PDB entry 9EHL | electron microscopy, 3.90 A resolution | chains C and R of the 18 polymer chains in the assembly

== Chain C ==
Protein: HIV-1 BG505 SOSIP gp120, Envelope glycoprotein gp120
Source organism: Human immunodeficiency virus 1
Reference sequence: Q2N0S5 (Q2N0S5_HV1); the construct lacks a stretch of the UniProt sequence and is renumbered around it, so the offset changes along the chain: 33-141 = UniProt 32-140; 150-185 = UniProt 141-176; 187-309 = UniProt 186-308; 312-321 = UniProt 309-318; 2 more segments
Amino-acid sequence (506 residues; each row starts with the number of its first residue; note: 12 numbers in that range are skipped by the numbering (no residue carries them; nothing is unmodelled there); a row labelled like 185A-185I holds insertion residues (185A, then the next letters in order)):
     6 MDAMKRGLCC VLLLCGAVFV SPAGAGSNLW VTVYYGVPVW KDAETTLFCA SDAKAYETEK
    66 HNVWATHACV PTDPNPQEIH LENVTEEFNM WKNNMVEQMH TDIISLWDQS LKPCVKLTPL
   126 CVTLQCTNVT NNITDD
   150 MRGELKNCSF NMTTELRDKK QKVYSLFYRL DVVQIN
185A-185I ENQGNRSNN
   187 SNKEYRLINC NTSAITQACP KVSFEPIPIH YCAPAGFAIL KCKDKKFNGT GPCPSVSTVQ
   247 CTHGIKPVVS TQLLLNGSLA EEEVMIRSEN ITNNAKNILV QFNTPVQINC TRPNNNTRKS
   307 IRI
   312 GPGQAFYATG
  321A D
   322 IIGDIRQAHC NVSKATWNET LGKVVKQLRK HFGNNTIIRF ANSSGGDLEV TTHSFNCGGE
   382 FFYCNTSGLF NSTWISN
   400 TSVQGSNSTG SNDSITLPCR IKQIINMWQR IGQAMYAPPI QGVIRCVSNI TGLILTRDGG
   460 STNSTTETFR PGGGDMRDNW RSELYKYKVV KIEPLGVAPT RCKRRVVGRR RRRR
Unresolved in the structure: 6-32, 150-151, 185A-185I, 400-410, 506-513
Differences from the reference sequence: engineered mutation Asn332 (Thr330 in Q2N0S5), Cys501 (Ala498 in Q2N0S5); insertion (509-513)
Disulfides: Cys54-Cys74, Cys119-Cys205, Cys126-Cys196, Cys131-Cys157, Cys218-Cys247, Cys228-Cys239, Cys296-Cys331, Cys378-Cys445, Cys385-Cys418
Covalently attached groups: N-acetylglucosamine (NAG) linked to Asn88, Asn133, Asn156, Asn160, Asn234, Asn295, Asn301, Asn339, Asn363, Asn386, Asn392, Asn448; glycan linked to Asn197, Asn262, Asn276, Asn332
From the paper describing this entry:
  - post-translational modification sites: Asn197, Asn276 (citing earlier work)

== Chain R ==
Protein: 10-1074 Fab Light Chain
Source organism: Homo sapiens
Notes: antibody fragment or engineered binder
Amino-acid sequence (110 residues; row label = number of the first residue in the row; a row labelled like 66A-66C holds insertion residues (66A, then the next letters in order)):
     7 YVRPLSVALG ETARISCGRQ ALGSRAVQWY QHRPGQAPIL LIYNNQDRPS GIPERFSGTP
66A-66C DIN
    67 FGTRATLTIS GVEAGDEADY YCHMWDSRS
95A-95C GFS
    96 WSFGGATRLT VLGQP
Unresolved in the structure: 7
Disulfides: Cys23-Cys88

== Interface between chain C and chain R ==
Pairs across the interface - 15 pairs, chain C then chain R:
  Thr135(C) with Arg94(R)
  Asn136(C) with Arg94(R)
  Asn137(C) with Arg94(R); Gly95A(R)
  Asn301(C) with Phe67(R)
  Ile322(C) with Arg94(R), hydrogen bond (backbone-side chain)
  Ile323(C) with Phe67(R)
  Gly324(C) with Gly29(R); Asn66C(R); Phe67(R); Arg94(R), hydrogen bond (backbone-side chain)
  Asp325(C) with Gly29(R); Ser30(R); Asn66C(R), hydrogen bond
  Ile326(C) with Arg94(R)
Other interface residues (no listed pair), chain R (7 interface residues in all): Ser93

== In short ==
The interface between chain C and chain R involves 9 residues on one side and 7 on the other; the contacts
include 3 hydrogen bonds. Polar pairs include Ile322(C)-Arg94(R), Gly324(C)-Arg94(R) and Asp325(C)-Asn66C(R).
Covalently linked N-acetylglucosamine: at Asn88(C), Asn133(C), Asn156(C), Asn160(C), Asn234(C) and Asn295(C)
and 6 more. From the paper: modification sites Asn197(C) and Asn276(C).
Chain C is HIV-1 BG505 SOSIP gp120, Envelope glycoprotein gp120 (Human immunodeficiency virus 1) and chain R
is 10-1074 Fab Light Chain (Homo sapiens); the structure, Structure of HIV-1 BG505 SOSIP.664 Env trimer in
complex with IOMAmin5 and 10-1074 Broadly Neutralizing Antibodies ..., was determined by electron microscopy,
deposited together with 9EHM.
